Entry 3JCM (electron microscopy, 3.80 A resolution); this record covers chains I and E of the 34 polymer chains in the assembly.

== Chain I ==
Protein: Pre-mRNA-processing factor 31
From: Saccharomyces cerevisiae S288c
UniProtKB: P49704 (PRP31_YEAST); residue numbers follow UniProt; this construct covers 1-494
Amino-acid sequence (494 residues; numbered 1 to 494; the number before each row is that of its first residue):
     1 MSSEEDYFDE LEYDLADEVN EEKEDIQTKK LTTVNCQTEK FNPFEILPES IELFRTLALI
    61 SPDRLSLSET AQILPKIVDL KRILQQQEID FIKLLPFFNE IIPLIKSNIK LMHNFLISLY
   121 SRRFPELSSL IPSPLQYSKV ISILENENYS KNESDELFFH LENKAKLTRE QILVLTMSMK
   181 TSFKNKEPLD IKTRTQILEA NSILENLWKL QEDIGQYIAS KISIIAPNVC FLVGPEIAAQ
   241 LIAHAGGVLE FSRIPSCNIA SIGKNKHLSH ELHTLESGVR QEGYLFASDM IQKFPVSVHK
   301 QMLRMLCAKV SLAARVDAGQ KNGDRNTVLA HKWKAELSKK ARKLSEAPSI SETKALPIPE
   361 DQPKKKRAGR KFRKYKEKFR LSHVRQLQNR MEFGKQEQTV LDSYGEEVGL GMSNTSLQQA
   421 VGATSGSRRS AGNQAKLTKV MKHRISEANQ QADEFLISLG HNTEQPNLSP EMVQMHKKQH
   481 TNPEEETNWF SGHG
Not modelled in the structure: 1-38, 61-65, 89-91, 463-494
Swiss-Prot annotation at these positions:
  - site: Cys-257 (Interaction with U4 snRNA)

== Chain E ==
Molecule: SNR14 snRNA
From: Saccharomyces cerevisiae S288c
Sequence (160 nucleotides; numbered 1 to 160; the number before each row is that of its first residue):
     1 AUCCUUAUGC ACGGGAAAUA CGCAUAUCAG UGAGGAUUCG UCCGAGAUUG UGUUUUUGCU
    61 GGUUGAAAUU UAAUUAUAAA CCAGACCGUC UCCUCAUGGU CAAUUCGGUG UUCGCUUUUG
   121 AAUACUUCAA GACUAUGUAG GGAAUUUUUG GAAUACCUUU
Not modelled in the structure: 65-138, 160
Covalently attached groups: N,N,7-trimethylguanosine 5'-(trihydrogen diphosphate) (M7M) linked to A1

== Interface between chain I and chain E ==
Contacting residue pairs (52):
  Cys-257(I) / C42(E)  base contact
  Cys-257(I) / G44(E)  hydrogen bond to the base
  Asn-258(I) / U41(E)  sugar contact
  Asn-258(I) / C42(E)  hydrogen bond to the phosphate
  Ser-261(I) / U41(E)  hydrogen bond to the base
  Lys-264(I) / C39(E)  hydrogen bond to the base
  Lys-266(I) / C39(E)  sugar contact
  Lys-266(I) / G40(E)  salt bridge to the phosphate
  His-267(I) / C39(E)  hydrogen bond to the base
  Arg-280(I) / A36(E)  salt bridge to the phosphate
  Arg-280(I) / U37(E)  salt bridge to the phosphate
  Gln-281(I) / A36(E)  base contact
  Gln-281(I) / U37(E)  hydrogen bond to the base
  Lys-300(I) / G35(E)  salt bridge to the phosphate
  Gln-301(I) / G34(E)  hydrogen bond to the phosphate
  Arg-304(I) / A33(E)  phosphate contact
  Arg-304(I) / G34(E)  salt bridge to the phosphate
  Arg-304(I) / G35(E)  salt bridge to the phosphate
  Ala-308(I) / G32(E)  phosphate contact
  Lys-309(I) / U31(E)  phosphate contact
  Lys-309(I) / G32(E)  salt bridge to the phosphate
  Leu-312(I) / U31(E)  sugar contact
  Lys-339(I) / C28(E)  salt bridge to the phosphate
  Lys-340(I) / C28(E)  hydrogen bond to the phosphate
  Lys-340(I) / A29(E)  salt bridge to the phosphate
  Lys-343(I) / U27(E)  hydrogen bond to the phosphate
  Lys-343(I) / C28(E)  salt bridge to the phosphate
  Pro-348(I) / U49(E)  phosphate contact
  Ser-351(I) / G50(E)  hydrogen bond to the phosphate
  Ser-351(I) / U51(E)  hydrogen bond to the phosphate
  Lys-354(I) / G52(E)  salt bridge to the phosphate
  Lys-365(I) / G58(E)  salt bridge to the phosphate
  Lys-365(I) / C59(E)  salt bridge to the phosphate
  Lys-366(I) / C59(E)  hydrogen bond to the base
  Arg-367(I) / U57(E)  salt bridge to the phosphate
  Arg-367(I) / G58(E)  hydrogen bond to the base
  Arg-367(I) / C59(E)  base contact
  Phe-372(I) / U56(E)  base contact
  Lys-374(I) / A16(E)  salt bridge to the phosphate
  Tyr-375(I) / A18(E)  hydrogen bond to the phosphate
  Tyr-375(I) / U19(E)  phosphate contact
  Tyr-375(I) / U55(E)  sugar contact
  Tyr-375(I) / U56(E)  base contact
  Lys-376(I) / U55(E)  hydrogen bond to the sugar
  Lys-376(I) / U56(E)  salt bridge to the phosphate
  Lys-378(I) / A18(E)  salt bridge to the phosphate
  Phe-379(I) / U55(E)  sugar contact
  Lys-436(I) / A17(E)  salt bridge to the phosphate
  Thr-438(I) / A20(E)  phosphate contact
  Lys-439(I) / A20(E)  hydrogen bond to the phosphate
  Lys-439(I) / C21(E)  salt bridge to the phosphate
  Phe-455(I) / U38(E)  base contact
Interface residues without a listed pair, chain I (35 interface residues in all): Glu-352, Lys-371
Interface residues without a listed pair, chain E (32 interface residues in all): C43

== In short ==
Chain I and chain E form an interface of 35 and 32 residues respectively, with 16 hydrogen bonds and 19 salt
bridges. Polar pairs include Cys-257(I)/G44(E), Ser-261(I)/U41(E) and Lys-264(I)/C39(E). Covalently linked
compound M7M: at A1(E).
Here chain I is Pre-mRNA-processing factor 31 and chain E is SNR14 snRNA, both from Saccharomyces cerevisiae
S288c. Entry 3JCM (Cryo-EM structure of the spliceosomal U4/U6.U5 tri-snRNP) was determined by electron
microscopy.
